PDB entry 9FH2 | electron microscopy, 3.70 A resolution | chains G and I of the 10 polymer chains in the assembly

[Chain G (and I)]
Molecule: Amyloid-beta precursor protein
Notes: chain I of this document is another copy of the same molecule, construct and numbering; everything in this record applies to it too
UniProtKB: P05067 (A4_HUMAN); aligned to UniProt positions 672-707 over residues -7 to 28 (the alignment contains insertions or deletions, so no single offset holds)
Amino-acid sequence (36 residues; each row starts with the number of its first residue; numbers below 1 keep their minus sign (Asp-7 is residue -7)):
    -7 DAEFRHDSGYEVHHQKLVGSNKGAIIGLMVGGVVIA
Disordered / not traced: -7 to 0

[Chain G / chain I interface]
Residue-residue contacts (58; chain G residue first):
  Gly1(G) - Gly1(I)
  Tyr2(G) - Gly1(I)  hydrogen bond (backbone-backbone)
  Tyr2(G) - Tyr2(I)  hydrophobic
  Tyr2(G) - Glu3(I)  hydrogen bond (backbone-backbone)
  Glu3(G) - Glu3(I)
  Val4(G) - Glu3(I)  hydrogen bond (backbone-backbone)
  Val4(G) - Val4(I)
  Val4(G) - His5(I)  hydrogen bond (backbone-backbone)
  His5(G) - His5(I)
  His5(G) - His6(I)  hydrogen bond (backbone-backbone)
  His6(G) - His6(I)
  Gln7(G) - His6(I)  hydrogen bond (backbone-backbone)
  Gln7(G) - Gln7(I)  hydrogen bond
  Gln7(G) - Lys8(I)  hydrogen bond (backbone-backbone)
  Lys8(G) - Lys8(I)
  Leu9(G) - Lys8(I)  hydrogen bond (backbone-backbone)
  Leu9(G) - Leu9(I)
  Leu9(G) - Val10(I)  hydrogen bond (backbone-backbone)
  Val10(G) - Val10(I)
  Gly11(G) - Val10(I)  hydrogen bond (backbone-backbone)
  Gly11(G) - Gly11(I)
  Gly11(G) - Ser12(I)  hydrogen bond (backbone-backbone)
  Ser12(G) - Ser12(I)
  Asn13(G) - Ser12(I)  hydrogen bond (backbone-backbone)
  Asn13(G) - Asn13(I)  hydrogen bond
  Asn13(G) - Lys14(I)  hydrogen bond (backbone-backbone)
  Asn13(G) - Gly15(I)
  Asn13(G) - Ala16(I)
  Asn13(G) - Ile17(I)
  Gly15(G) - Gly15(I)
  Gly15(G) - Ala16(I)  hydrogen bond (backbone-backbone)
  Gly15(G) - Ala28(I)
  Ala16(G) - Ala16(I)
  Ala16(G) - Ala28(I)
  Ile17(G) - Ala16(I)  hydrogen bond (backbone-backbone)
  Ile17(G) - Ile17(I)
  Ile17(G) - Ile18(I)  hydrogen bond (backbone-backbone)
  Ile18(G) - Ile18(I)
  Ile18(G) - Met21(I)  hydrophobic
  Gly19(G) - Ile18(I)  hydrogen bond (backbone-backbone)
  Gly19(G) - Gly19(I)  hydrogen bond (backbone-backbone)
  Leu20(G) - Gly19(I)  hydrogen bond (backbone-backbone)
  Leu20(G) - Leu20(I)
  Leu20(G) - Met21(I)  hydrogen bond (backbone-backbone)
  Met21(G) - Met21(I)
  Val22(G) - Met21(I)  hydrogen bond (backbone-backbone)
  Val22(G) - Val22(I)
  Val22(G) - Gly23(I)  hydrogen bond (backbone-backbone)
  Gly24(G) - Gly23(I)
  Gly24(G) - Gly24(I)
  Val25(G) - Gly24(I)  hydrogen bond (backbone-backbone)
  Val25(G) - Val25(I)
  Val25(G) - Val26(I)  hydrogen bond (backbone-backbone)
  Val26(G) - Val26(I)
  Ile27(G) - Val26(I)  hydrogen bond (backbone-backbone)
  Ile27(G) - Ile27(I)
  Ile27(G) - Ala28(I)  hydrogen bond (backbone-backbone)
  Ala28(G) - Ala28(I)
Interface residues without a listed pair, chain G (28 interface residues in all): Lys14, Gly23

[In short]
The chain G/chain I interface involves 28 residues from each chain; the contacts include 28 hydrogen bonds.
Among the polar pairs are Gln7(G)-Gln7(I), Asn13(G)-Asn13(I) and Tyr2(G)-Gly1(I).
Both chains are Amyloid-beta precursor protein. Entry 9FH2 (Cryo-EM Structure of Amyloid-beta Fibrils Carrying
the Uppsala AbetaUpp(1-42)delta(19-24) Mutation - Polymorph 1) was determined by electron microscopy (same
publication as 9FH1, 9FH3, 9FH4, 9FH5 and 9FH6).
